6UTI - chains A and Y of the 28 polymer chains in the assembly; structure by electron microscopy, 3.40 A resolution.

[Chain A]
Protein: Proteasome subunit alpha
From: Thermoplasma acidophilum
Notes: EC 3.4.25.1
UniProt: P25156 (PSA_THEAC); residues 7-233 here = UniProt positions 7-233
Amino-acid sequence (227 residues; row label = number of the first residue in the row):
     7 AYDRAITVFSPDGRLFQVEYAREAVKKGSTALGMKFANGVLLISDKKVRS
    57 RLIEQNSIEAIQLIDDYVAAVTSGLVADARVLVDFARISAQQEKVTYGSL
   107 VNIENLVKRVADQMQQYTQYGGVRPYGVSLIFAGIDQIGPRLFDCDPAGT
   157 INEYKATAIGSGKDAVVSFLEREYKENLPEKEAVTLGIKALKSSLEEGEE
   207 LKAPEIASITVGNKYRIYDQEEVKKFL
Disordered / not traced: 7-8
Differences from the reference sequence: conflict Ala66 (Lys in P25156)
UniProt features mapped onto this chain:
  - mutagenesis: Leu81 (L81A/E/G: Prevents PAN to stimulate gate opening), Val82 (V82A: No effect on PAN's ability to stimulate gate opening; V82D/G: Prevents PAN to stimulate gate opening)
Reported in the primary citation:
  - mutagenesis - R28L: increased binding to PAN (citing earlier work)
  - mutagenesis - R28L: unchanged catalytic activity (citing earlier work)

[Chain Y]
Protein: Proteasome subunit beta
From: Thermoplasma acidophilum
Notes: EC 3.4.25.1
UniProt: P28061 (PSB_THEAC); residues 1-203 here correspond to UniProt positions 9-211 (UniProt number = residue number + 8)
Amino-acid sequence (203 residues; row label = number of the first residue in the row):
     1 TTTVGITLKDAVIMATERRVTMENFIMHKNGKKLFQIDTYTGMTIAGLVG
    51 DAQVLVRYMKAELELYRLQRRVNMPIEAVATLLSNMLNQVKYMPYMVQLL
   101 VGGIDTAPHVFSIDAAGGSVEDIYASTGSGSPFVYGVLESQYSEKMTVDE
   151 GVDLVIRAISAAKQRDSASGGMIDVAVITRKDGYVQLPTDQIESRIRKLG
   201 LIL
UniProt features mapped onto this chain:
  - active site: Thr1 (Nucleophile)

[Interface between chain A and chain Y]
Residue-residue contacts (12):
  Glu65(A) - Arg71(Y)
  Leu69(A) - Leu68(Y)  hydrophobic
  Asp71(A) - Glu64(Y)
  Asp72(A) - Glu64(Y)
  Asp72(A) - Arg67(Y)  salt bridge
  Asp72(A) - Leu68(Y)
  Arg93(A) - Gln69(Y)
  Gln97(A) - Ala61(Y)
  Gln97(A) - Leu65(Y)
  Lys100(A) - Glu64(Y)  salt bridge
  Val101(A) - Tyr58(Y)  hydrophobic
  Val101(A) - Ala61(Y)  hydrophobic
Also at the interface, not in a pair above, chain A (9 interface residues in all): Ile94
Also at the interface, not in a pair above, chain Y (9 interface residues in all): Arg57

[Overview]
The chain A/chain Y interface involves 9 residues from each chain, with 2 salt bridges. Polar contacts include
Asp72(A)-Arg67(Y) and Lys100(A)-Glu64(Y). UniProt lists 2 mutagenesis sites on chain A; active-site residue
Thr1(Y) on chain Y. The paper reports that R28L of chain A increases binding to PAN; R28L of chain A leaves
catalytic activity unchanged.
Chain A is Proteasome subunit alpha and chain Y is Proteasome subunit beta, both from Thermoplasma
acidophilum; the structure, Allosteric coupling between alpha-rings of 20S proteasome, 20S proteasome with
singly capped PAN complex, was determined by electron microscopy (same publication as 6UTF, 6UTG, 6UTH and
6UTJ).
